Entry 2YA8 (X-ray diffraction, 1.75 A resolution); this record covers chains A and B.

# Chain A (and B)
Name: Neuraminidase A
From: Streptococcus pneumoniae
Notes: EC 3.2.1.18; fragment: catalytic domain, residues 280-754; chain B of this document is another copy of the same molecule, construct and numbering; everything in this record applies to it too
UniProtKB: B2DJD9 (B2DJD9_STRPN); residues 303-777 here correspond to UniProt positions 280-754 (UniProt number = residue number - 23)
Chain sequence (493 residues; numbered 285 to 777; the number before each row is that of its first residue):
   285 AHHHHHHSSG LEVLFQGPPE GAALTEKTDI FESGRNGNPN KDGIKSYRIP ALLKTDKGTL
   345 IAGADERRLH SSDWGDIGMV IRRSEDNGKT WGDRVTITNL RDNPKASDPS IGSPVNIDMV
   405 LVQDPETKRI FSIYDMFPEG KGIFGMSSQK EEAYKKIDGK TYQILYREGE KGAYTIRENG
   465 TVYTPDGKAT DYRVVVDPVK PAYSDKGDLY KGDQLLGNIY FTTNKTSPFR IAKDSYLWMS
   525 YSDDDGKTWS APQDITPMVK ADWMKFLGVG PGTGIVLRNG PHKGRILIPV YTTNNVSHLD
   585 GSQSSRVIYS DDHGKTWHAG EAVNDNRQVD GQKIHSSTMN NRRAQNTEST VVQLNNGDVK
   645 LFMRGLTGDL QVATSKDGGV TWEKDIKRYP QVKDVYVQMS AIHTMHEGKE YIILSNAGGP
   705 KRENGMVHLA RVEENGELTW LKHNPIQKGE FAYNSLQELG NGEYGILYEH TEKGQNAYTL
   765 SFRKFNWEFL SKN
Disordered / not traced: 285-306, 777
Construct notes: expression tag (285-302)
Ligand contacts: Oseltamivir carboxylate (G39; (3R,4R,5S)-4-(acetylamino)-5-amino-3-(pentan-3-yloxy)cyclohex-1-ene-1-carboxylic acid): R332, I333, R351, D357, I401, D402, D419, F421, I427, F428, F550, Y575, L583, Q587, E632, R648, R706, Y737

# Chain A / chain B interface
Contacting residue pairs (45):
  Q433(A) with K617(B); I618(B); H619(B), hydrogen bond (side chain-backbone); T622(B), hydrogen bond; M623(B), hydrogen bond (side chain-backbone)
  K434(A) with H619(B); S621(B); T622(B), hydrogen bond (backbone-side chain)
  E436(A) with D609(B); H619(B), salt bridge
  Y450(A) with N610(B)
  G453(A) with K668(B)
  K455(A) with V607(B); D609(B), hydrogen bond (side chain-backbone); N610(B), hydrogen bond (backbone-side chain); W666(B), hydrogen bond (side chain-backbone); E667(B); K668(B)
  A545(A) with D546(B)
  D546(A) with A545(B); D546(B), hydrogen bond (backbone-side chain); W547(B), hydrogen bond (side chain-backbone)
  W547(A) with D546(B), hydrogen bond (backbone-side chain); W547(B), hydrophobic
  N579(A) with V580(B); T622(B)
  V580(A) with N579(B)
  V607(A) with K455(B)
  D609(A) with K455(B)
  N610(A) with Y450(B); K455(B), hydrogen bond (side chain-backbone)
  K617(A) with Q433(B)
  I618(A) with Q433(B)
  H619(A) with Q433(B), hydrogen bond (backbone-side chain); K434(B); E436(B), salt bridge
  S621(A) with K434(B)
  T622(A) with Q433(B), hydrogen bond; K434(B), hydrogen bond (side chain-backbone); N579(B)
  M623(A) with Q433(B), hydrogen bond (backbone-side chain)
  W666(A) with K455(B), hydrogen bond (backbone-side chain)
  E667(A) with K455(B)
  K668(A) with G453(B), hydrogen bond (side chain-backbone); K455(B)
Also at the interface, not in a pair above, chain A (24 interface residues in all): K439
Also at the interface, not in a pair above, chain B (24 interface residues in all): E605

# Summary
Chain A and chain B each contribute 24 residues to their interface, with 17 hydrogen bonds and 2 salt bridges.
Polar pairs include E436(A)-H619(B), Q433(A)-H619(B) and Q433(A)-T622(B). Chain A binds Oseltamivir
carboxylate.
Chain A and chain B are both Neuraminidase A (Streptococcus pneumoniae); the structure, Crystal structure of
Streptococcus pneumoniae NanA (TIGR4) in complex with Oseltamivir carboxylate, was determined by X-ray
diffraction together with 2YA4, 2YA5, 2YA6 and 2YA7 from the same study.
